6QUM - chains W and X of the 26 polymer chains in the assembly; structure by electron microscopy, 3.25 A resolution.

== Chain W (and X) ==
Protein: V-type ATP synthase, subunit K
Source organism: Thermus thermophilus (strain HB8 / ATCC 27634 / DSM 579)
Notes: chain X of this document is another copy of the same molecule, construct and numbering; everything in this record applies to it too
UniProt: Q5SIT7 (Q5SIT7_THET8); residues 7-80 here correspond to UniProt positions 26-99 (UniProt number = residue number + 19)
Chain sequence (74 residues; row label = number of the first residue in the row):
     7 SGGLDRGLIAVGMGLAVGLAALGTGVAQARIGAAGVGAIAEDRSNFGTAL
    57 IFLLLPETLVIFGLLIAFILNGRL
Not modelled in the structure: 7 (chain X: 7-8)

== Interface between chain W and chain X ==
Residue-residue contacts - 64 pairs, chain W then chain X:
  Gly9(W) with Gly9(X)
  Leu10(W) with Leu10(X)
  Asp11(W) with Gly9(X); Leu10(X); Arg12(X), salt bridge; Gly13(X), hydrogen bond (side chain-backbone)
  Leu14(W) with Gly13(X); Leu14(X); Val17(X)
  Ile15(W) with Arg12(X); Gly13(X); Ala16(X), hydrophobic
  Val17(W) with Val17(X), hydrophobic
  Gly18(W) with Val17(X); Gly20(X)
  Leu21(W) with Leu21(X), hydrophobic
  Ala22(W) with Gly20(X); Gly24(X)
  Leu25(W) with Gly24(X); Leu25(X), hydrophobic; Leu28(X), hydrophobic
  Ala26(W) with Gly24(X); Ala27(X), hydrophobic
  Leu28(W) with Leu28(X), hydrophobic
  Gly29(W) with Ala27(X); Leu28(X); Gly31(X)
  Val32(W) with Val32(X), hydrophobic; Ala35(X)
  Ala33(W) with Gly31(X); Ala35(X), hydrophobic
  Arg36(W) with Ala35(X); Arg36(X)
  Ile37(W) with Gln34(X); Ala35(X); Gly38(X); Ala39(X)
  Ala40(W) with Ala39(X); Val42(X)
  Gly41(W) with Val42(X)
  Ala44(W) with Ala46(X), hydrophobic
  Asn51(W) with Ala46(X)
  Thr54(W) with Ile45(X)
  Phe58(W) with Val42(X), hydrophobic; Ile45(X), hydrophobic; Ala55(X), hydrophobic; Leu56(X), hydrophobic; Leu59(X), hydrophobic
  Leu61(W) with Leu59(X), hydrophobic; Leu60(X), hydrophobic
  Pro62(W) with Gln34(X)
  Leu65(W) with Ala27(X), hydrophobic; Thr30(X); Gln34(X); Val66(X), hydrophobic
  Phe68(W) with Val66(X), hydrophobic
  Ile72(W) with Val23(X), hydrophobic; Leu70(X), hydrophobic; Ala73(X), hydrophobic
  Ile75(W) with Asn77(X)
  Leu76(W) with Ala16(X), hydrophobic; Met19(X), hydrophobic
  Arg79(W) with Asn77(X), hydrogen bond; Leu80(X)
Interface residues without a listed pair, chain W (34 interface residues in all): Gly8, Glu47, Thr64
Interface residues without a listed pair, chain X (38 interface residues in all): Asp11, Glu63, Phe74

== In short ==
34 residues of chain W and 38 residues of chain X are in contact; the contacts include 2 hydrogen bonds and 1
salt bridge. Polar pairs include Asp11(W)-Arg12(X), Asp11(W)-Gly13(X) and Arg79(W)-Asn77(X).
Both chains are V-type ATP synthase, subunit K (Thermus thermophilus (strain HB8 / ATCC 27634 / DSM 579)).
Entry 6QUM (Thermus thermophilus V/A-type ATPase/synthase, rotational state 1) was determined by electron
microscopy, deposited together with 6R0W, 6R0Y, 6R0Z and 6R10.
